9B7I - chains B and c of the 6 polymer chains in the assembly; structure by X-ray diffraction, 2.90 A resolution.

# Chain B
Protein: Hemagglutinin HA1
Organism: Influenza A virus
UniProt: A0A5J6A4B5 (A0A5J6A4B5_9INFA); residues 7-329 here correspond to UniProt positions 23-345 (UniProt number = residue number + 16)
Chain sequence (323 residues; row label = number of the first residue in the row):
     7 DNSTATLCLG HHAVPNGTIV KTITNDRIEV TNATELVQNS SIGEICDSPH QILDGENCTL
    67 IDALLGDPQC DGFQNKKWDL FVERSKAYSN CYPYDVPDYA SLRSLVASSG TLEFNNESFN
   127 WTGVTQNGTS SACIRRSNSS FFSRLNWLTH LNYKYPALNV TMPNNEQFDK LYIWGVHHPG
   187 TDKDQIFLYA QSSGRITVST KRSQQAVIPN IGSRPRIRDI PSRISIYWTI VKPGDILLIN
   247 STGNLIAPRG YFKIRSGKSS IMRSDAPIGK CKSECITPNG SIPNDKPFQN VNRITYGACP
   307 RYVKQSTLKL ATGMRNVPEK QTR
Not modelled in the structure: 7, 327-329
Sequence notes: conflict Tyr159 (Phe175 in A0A5J6A4B5), Asp225 (Asn241 in A0A5J6A4B5)
Disulfide bonds: Cys52-Cys277, Cys64-Cys76, Cys97-Cys139, Cys281-Cys305
Covalent attachments: N-acetylglucosamine (NAG) linked to Asn133, Asn246, Asn285; glycan linked to Asn165

# Chain c
Protein: Hemagglutinin HA2
Organism: Influenza A virus
UniProt: A0A5J6UNG5 (A0A5J6UNG5_9INFA); residues 330-510 here correspond to UniProt positions 339-519 (UniProt number = residue number + 9)
Chain sequence (181 residues; numbered 330 to 510; the number before each row is that of its first residue):
   330 GIFGAIAGFI ENGWEGMVDG WYGFRHQNSE GRGQAADLKS TQAAIDQING KLNRLIGKTN
   390 EKFHQIEKEF SEVEGRIQDL EKYVEDTKID LWSYNAELLV ALENQHTIDL TDSEMNKLFE
   450 KTKKQLRENA EDMGNGCFKI YHKCDNACIG SIRNGTYDHN VYRDEALNNR FQIKGVELVP
   510 R
Not modelled in the structure: 502-510
Sequence notes: conflict Val508 (Lys517 in A0A5J6UNG5), Pro509 (Ser518 in A0A5J6UNG5), Arg510 (Gly519 in A0A5J6UNG5)
Disulfide bonds: Cys473-Cys477
Covalent attachments: N-acetylglucosamine (NAG) linked to Asn483

# Interface between chain B and chain c
Pairs across the interface - 12 pairs, chain B then chain c:
  Ala106(B) - Arg405(c)
  Ser107(B) - Glu403(c)
  Ser107(B) - Gly404(c)
  Ser107(B) - Arg405(c)  hydrogen bond (side chain-backbone)
  Ser110(B) - Gly404(c)
  Ser110(B) - Asp408(c)
  Arg208(B) - Glu401(c)  salt bridge
  Trp234(B) - Glu403(c)
  Ile236(B) - Val402(c)  hydrophobic
  Lys238(B) - Ser400(c)
  Lys238(B) - Glu401(c)  salt bridge
  Arg307(B) - Asp419(c)  salt bridge
Also at the interface, not in a pair above, chain B (9 interface residues in all): Leu111

# Summary
Chain B and chain c form an interface of 9 and 8 residues respectively, with 1 hydrogen bond and 3 salt
bridges. Polar contacts include Arg208(B)-Glu401(c), Lys238(B)-Glu401(c) and Arg307(B)-Asp419(c).
N-acetylglucosamine is covalently linked to Asn133(B), Asn246(B) and Asn285(B). Covalently linked
N-acetylglucosamine: at Asn483(c).
Here chain B is Hemagglutinin HA1 and chain c is Hemagglutinin HA2, both from Influenza A virus. Entry 9B7I
(Crystal structure of the H3 hemagglutinin COBRA J4) was determined by X-ray diffraction together with 9DN2,
9DO2, 9B7G and 9B7H from the same study.
